Entry 8GIE (X-ray diffraction, 1.85 A resolution); this record covers chain A.

== Chain A ==
Molecule: Apical membrane antigen 1, rhoptry neck protein 2 chimera
Organism: Plasmodium falciparum 3D7
UniProt: chimeric construct of Q7KQK5, Q8IKV6: residues 4-159 from Q7KQK5 (Q7KQK5_PLAF7) positions 104-259 (UniProt number = residue number + 100); residues 167-205 from Q8IKV6 positions 2021-2059 (UniProt number = residue number + 1854); residues 210-340 from Q7KQK5 (Q7KQK5_PLAF7) positions 273-403 (UniProt number = residue number + 63)
Amino-acid sequence (349 residues; numbered 1 to 349; the number before each row is that of its first residue):
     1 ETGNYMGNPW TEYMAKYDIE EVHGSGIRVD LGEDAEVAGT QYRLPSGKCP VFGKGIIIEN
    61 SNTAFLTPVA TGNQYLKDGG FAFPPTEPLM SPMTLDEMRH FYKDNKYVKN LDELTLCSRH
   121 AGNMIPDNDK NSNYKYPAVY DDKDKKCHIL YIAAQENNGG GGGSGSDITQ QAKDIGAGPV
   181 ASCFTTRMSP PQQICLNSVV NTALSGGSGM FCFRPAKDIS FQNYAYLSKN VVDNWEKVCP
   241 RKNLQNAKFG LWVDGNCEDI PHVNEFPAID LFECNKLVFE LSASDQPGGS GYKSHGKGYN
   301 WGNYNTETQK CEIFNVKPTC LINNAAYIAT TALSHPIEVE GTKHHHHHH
Not modelled in the structure: 1-5, 158-173, 202-210, 288-292, 341-349
Disulfides: Cys49-Cys239, Cys117-Cys147, Cys183-Cys195, Cys257-Cys320, Cys274-Cys311
Sequence notes: expression tag (1-3, 341-349); engineered mutation Ala64 (Thr164 in Q7KQK5), Ala225 (Thr288 in Q7KQK5), Ala325 (Ser423 in Q7KQK5), Ala326 (Ser424 in Q7KQK5); linker (160-166, 206-209); conflict Gly288 (Lys386 in Q7KQK5), Gly289 (Ala387 in Q7KQK5), Ser290 (Asp388 in Q7KQK5), Gly291 (Arg389 in Q7KQK5)

== Overview ==
Chain A is Apical membrane antigen 1, rhoptry neck protein 2 chimera (Plasmodium falciparum 3D7); the
structure, Crystal structure of a designed single-component Plasmodium falciparum AMA1-RON2L insertion fusion
immunogen 2, was determined by X-ray diffraction (same publication as 8GID and 8GIF).
